PDB entry 3C90 | X-ray diffraction, 1.79 A resolution | chains X and A

# Chain X (and A)
Molecule: Phosphoribosyl-ATP pyrophosphatase
From: Mycobacterium tuberculosis
Notes: EC 3.6.1.31; chain A of this document is another copy of the same molecule, construct and numbering; everything in this record applies to it too
UniProtKB: P0A5B1 (HIS2_MYCTU); residues 2-93 here = UniProt positions 2-93
Sequence (92 residues; numbered 2 to 93; the number before each row is that of its first residue):
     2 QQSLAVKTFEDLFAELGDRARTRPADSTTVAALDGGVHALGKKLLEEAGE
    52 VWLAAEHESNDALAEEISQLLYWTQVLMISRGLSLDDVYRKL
Disordered / not traced: 2-6
Reported in the primary citation:
  - conformationally variable residues (loop rearrangement, side-chain flip): Glu-16, Arg-20, Arg-22 to Thr-30

# Interface between chain X and chain A
Pairs across the interface (86; chain X residue first):
  Val-7(X) / Tyr-90(A)
  Val-7(X) / Leu-93(A)  hydrophobic
  Lys-8(X) / Tyr-90(A)
  Thr-9(X) / Glu-11(A)
  Thr-9(X) / Tyr-90(A)
  Phe-10(X) / Phe-10(A)  hydrophobic
  Phe-10(X) / Leu-72(A)  hydrophobic
  Phe-10(X) / Tyr-90(A)  hydrogen bond (backbone-side chain)
  Glu-11(X) / Thr-9(A)
  Glu-11(X) / Phe-10(A)  hydrogen bond (side chain-backbone)
  Glu-11(X) / Glu-11(A)
  Leu-13(X) / Leu-93(A)  hydrophobic
  Val-38(X) / Ala-56(A)
  His-39(X) / Trp-53(A)
  His-39(X) / Glu-57(A)  salt bridge
  Gly-42(X) / Trp-53(A)
  Lys-43(X) / Trp-53(A)
  Leu-45(X) / Val-52(A)  hydrophobic
  Leu-46(X) / Leu-46(A)  hydrophobic
  Leu-46(X) / Ala-49(A)  hydrophobic
  Leu-46(X) / Gly-50(A)
  Leu-46(X) / Trp-53(A)  hydrophobic
  Ala-49(X) / Ala-49(A)  hydrophobic
  Gly-50(X) / Leu-46(A)
  Val-52(X) / Leu-45(A)  hydrophobic
  Val-52(X) / Leu-78(A)  hydrophobic
  Trp-53(X) / His-39(A)
  Trp-53(X) / Gly-42(A)
  Trp-53(X) / Lys-43(A)
  Trp-53(X) / Leu-46(A)  hydrophobic
  Ala-55(X) / Arg-82(A)  hydrogen bond (backbone-side chain)
  Ala-56(X) / Val-38(A)
  Ala-56(X) / Leu-78(A)  hydrophobic
  Ala-56(X) / Arg-82(A)  hydrogen bond (backbone-side chain)
  Glu-57(X) / Val-38(A)
  Glu-57(X) / His-39(A)  salt bridge
  Glu-59(X) / Arg-82(A)  hydrogen bond (backbone-side chain)
  Ser-60(X) / Arg-82(A)
  Asn-61(X) / Arg-82(A)  hydrogen bond
  Asn-61(X) / Gly-83(A)
  Asn-61(X) / Leu-84(A)
  Asp-62(X) / Lys-92(A)  salt bridge
  Leu-64(X) / Arg-82(A)
  Leu-64(X) / Leu-84(A)  hydrophobic
  Ala-65(X) / Leu-84(A)  hydrophobic
  Ala-65(X) / Asp-88(A)
  Glu-66(X) / Lys-92(A)
  Ile-68(X) / Thr-75(A)
  Ile-68(X) / Met-79(A)  hydrophobic
  Ile-68(X) / Leu-84(A)  hydrophobic
  Ser-69(X) / Lys-92(A)
  Ser-69(X) / Leu-93(A)
  Leu-71(X) / Thr-75(A)
  Leu-72(X) / Phe-10(A)  hydrophobic
  Leu-72(X) / Leu-72(A)  hydrophobic
  Leu-72(X) / Val-89(A)  hydrophobic
  Thr-75(X) / Ile-68(A)
  Thr-75(X) / Leu-71(A)
  Leu-78(X) / Val-52(A)  hydrophobic
  Met-79(X) / Ile-68(A)  hydrophobic
  Arg-82(X) / Ala-55(A)  hydrogen bond (side chain-backbone)
  Arg-82(X) / Ala-56(A)  hydrogen bond (side chain-backbone)
  Arg-82(X) / Glu-59(A)  hydrogen bond (side chain-backbone)
  Arg-82(X) / Ser-60(A)
  Arg-82(X) / Asn-61(A)  hydrogen bond
  Arg-82(X) / Leu-64(A)
  Gly-83(X) / Asn-61(A)
  Leu-84(X) / Asn-61(A)
  Leu-84(X) / Leu-64(A)  hydrophobic
  Leu-84(X) / Ala-65(A)
  Leu-84(X) / Ile-68(A)  hydrophobic
  Asp-88(X) / Ala-65(A)
  Val-89(X) / Ile-68(A)  hydrophobic
  Val-89(X) / Ser-69(A)
  Val-89(X) / Leu-72(A)  hydrophobic
  Tyr-90(X) / Val-7(A)
  Tyr-90(X) / Lys-8(A)
  Tyr-90(X) / Thr-9(A)
  Tyr-90(X) / Phe-10(A)  hydrogen bond (side chain-backbone)
  Lys-92(X) / Asp-62(A)  salt bridge
  Lys-92(X) / Ala-65(A)
  Lys-92(X) / Glu-66(A)
  Lys-92(X) / Ser-69(A)
  Leu-93(X) / Val-7(A)
  Leu-93(X) / Leu-13(A)  hydrophobic
  Leu-93(X) / Ser-69(A)

# In short
Chain X and chain A each contribute 41 residues to their interface, with 11 hydrogen bonds and 4 salt bridges.
Polar contacts include His-39(X)/Glu-57(A), Asp-62(X)/Lys-92(A) and Phe-10(X)/Tyr-90(A). From the paper:
conformational variability at Glu-16(X), Arg-20(X) and Arg-22(X).
Both chains are Phosphoribosyl-ATP pyrophosphatase (Mycobacterium tuberculosis). Entry 3C90 (The 1.25 A
Resolution Structure of Phosphoribosyl-ATP Pyrophosphohydrolase from Mycobacterium tuberculosis, crystal form
II) was determined by X-ray diffraction together with 1Y6X from the same study.
